PDB entry 2PU9 | X-ray diffraction, 1.65 A resolution | chains A and C of the 3 polymer chains in the assembly

Chain A:
Protein: Ferredoxin-thioredoxin reductase, catalytic chain
Organism: Synechocystis sp
UniProtKB: Q55389 (Q55389_SYNY3); residues 8-117 here correspond to UniProt positions 9-118 (UniProt number = residue number + 1)
Sequence (110 residues; each row starts with the number of its first residue):
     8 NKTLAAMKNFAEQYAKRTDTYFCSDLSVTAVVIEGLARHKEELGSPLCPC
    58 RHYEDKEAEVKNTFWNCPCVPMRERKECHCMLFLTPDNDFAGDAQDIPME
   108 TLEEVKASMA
Cystine bridges: Cys57-Cys87
Metal / ion sites: 4Fe-4S cluster Fe: Cys55, Cys74, Cys76, Cys85
Small-molecule neighbours: 4Fe-4S cluster (SF4): Val39, Leu43, Cys55, Pro56, Trp72, Cys74, Pro75, Cys76, Met79, Cys85, His86, Cys87, Leu89, Phe90
Curated features (UniProtKB/Swiss-Prot):
  - active site: Cys57 (Nucleophile)
  - binding site ([4Fe-4S] cluster): Cys55, Cys74, Cys76, Cys85
  - site: His86 (Increases the nucleophilicity of the active site Cys)

Chain C:
Protein: Thioredoxin F-type, chloroplast
Organism: Spinacia oleracea
UniProtKB: P09856 (TRXF_SPIOL); residues 11-121 here correspond to UniProt positions 79-189 (UniProt number = residue number + 68)
Sequence (111 residues; row label = number of the first residue in the row):
    11 EAIVGKVTEVNKDTFWPIVKAAGDKPVVLDMFTQWCGPSKAMAPKYEKLA
    61 EEYLDVIFLKLDCNQENKTLAKELGIRVVPTFKILKENSVVGEVTGAKYD
   111 KLLEAIQAARS
Construct notes: engineered mutation Ser49 (Cys117 in P09856)
Curated features (UniProtKB/Swiss-Prot):
  - active site: Cys46 (Nucleophile)
  - site: Asp40 (Deprotonates C-terminal active site Cys), Gly47 (Contributes to redox potential value), Pro48 (Contributes to redox potential value)

Chain A / chain C interface:
Pairs across the interface (31):
  Ser34(A) - Lys50(C)
  Val35(A) - Gly47(C)
  Val38(A) - Trp45(C)
  Val38(A) - Cys46(C)
  Val38(A) - Gly47(C)
  Val38(A) - Lys50(C)
  Val39(A) - Gly47(C)
  Glu41(A) - Trp45(C)
  Gly42(A) - Trp45(C)
  Arg45(A) - Trp45(C)
  Pro56(A) - Thr43(C)  hydrogen bond (backbone-side chain)
  Pro56(A) - Trp45(C)
  Cys57(A) - Cys46(C)  hydrogen bond
  Cys57(A) - Gly47(C)
  Cys57(A) - Pro48(C)
  Cys57(A) - Val89(C)  hydrogen bond (backbone-backbone)
  Arg58(A) - Arg87(C)  hydrogen bond (side chain-backbone)
  Arg58(A) - Val88(C)
  Arg58(A) - Val89(C)
  His59(A) - Ile86(C)
  His59(A) - Arg87(C)  hydrogen bond (backbone-backbone)
  His59(A) - Val89(C)
  Glu61(A) - Lys82(C)  salt bridge
  His86(A) - Pro48(C)
  His86(A) - Val88(C)
  His86(A) - Val89(C)  hydrogen bond (side chain-backbone)
  Cys87(A) - Gly47(C)
  Cys87(A) - Pro48(C)
  Met88(A) - Pro48(C)  hydrophobic
  Met116(A) - Gln44(C)
  Met116(A) - Trp45(C)  hydrophobic
Other interface residues (no listed pair), chain A (18 interface residues in all): Val112, Lys113
Other interface residues (no listed pair), chain C (16 interface residues in all): Ala51, Cys73, Ala81, Gly106

In short:
The interface between chain A and chain C involves 18 residues on one side and 16 on the other; the contacts
include 6 hydrogen bonds and 1 salt bridge. Polar pairs include Glu61(A)-Lys82(C), Pro56(A)-Thr43(C) and
Cys57(A)-Cys46(C). Ligands of chain A: 4Fe-4S cluster.
Chain A is Ferredoxin-thioredoxin reductase, catalytic chain (Synechocystis sp) and chain C is Thioredoxin
F-type, chloroplast (Spinacia oleracea); the structure, Crystal srtucture of the binary complex between
ferredoxin: thioredoxin reductase and thioredoxin f, was determined by X-ray diffraction, deposited together
with 2PUK, 2PUO and 2PVD.
